5C0Q - chains A and B; structure by X-ray diffraction, 2.50 A resolution.

[Chain A (and B)]
Protein: Beta-N-acetylhexosaminidase
Source organism: Thermotoga neapolitana
Notes: EC 3.2.1.52; chain B of this document is another copy of the same molecule, construct and numbering; everything in this record applies to it too
UniProtKB: Q9AG27 (Q9AG27_THENE); numbering as in UniProt (aligned over 1-467)
Amino-acid sequence (467 residues; each row starts with the number of its first residue):
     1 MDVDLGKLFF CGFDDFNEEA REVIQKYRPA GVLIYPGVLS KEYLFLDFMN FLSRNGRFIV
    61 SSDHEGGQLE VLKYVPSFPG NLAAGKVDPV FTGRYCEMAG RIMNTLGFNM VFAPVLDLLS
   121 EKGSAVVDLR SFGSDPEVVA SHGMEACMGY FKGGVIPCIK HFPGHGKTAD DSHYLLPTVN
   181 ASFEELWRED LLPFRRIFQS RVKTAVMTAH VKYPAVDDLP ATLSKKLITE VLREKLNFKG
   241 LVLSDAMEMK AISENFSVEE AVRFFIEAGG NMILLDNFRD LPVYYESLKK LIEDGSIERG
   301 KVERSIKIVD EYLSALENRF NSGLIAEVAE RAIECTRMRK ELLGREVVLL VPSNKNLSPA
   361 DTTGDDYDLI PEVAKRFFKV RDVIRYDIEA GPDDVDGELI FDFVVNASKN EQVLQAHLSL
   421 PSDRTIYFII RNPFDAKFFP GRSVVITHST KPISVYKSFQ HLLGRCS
Disordered / not traced: 1-3, 122-128, 355-361 (chain B: 1, 125-126, 355-361)
Disulfides: Cys335-Cys466

[Interface between chain A and chain B]
Contacting residue pairs (100):
  Glu42(A) with Pro76(B); Ser77(B), hydrogen bond (side chain-backbone)
  Gly67(A) with Lys451(B), hydrogen bond (backbone-side chain)
  Gln68(A) with Thr362(B); Arg431(B), hydrogen bond
  Glu70(A) with Lys451(B), salt bridge
  Lys73(A) with Lys73(B); Tyr74(B)
  Tyr74(A) with Lys73(B); Tyr74(B); Pro76(B), hydrophobic
  Pro76(A) with Glu42(B); Tyr74(B), hydrophobic; Leu106(B), hydrophobic; Ser322(B); Ile325(B), hydrophobic
  Ser77(A) with Glu42(B), hydrogen bond (backbone-side chain); Ile325(B); Lys451(B)
  Phe78(A) with Ile325(B), hydrophobic; Lys451(B)
  Pro79(A) with Ile325(B); Ala329(B), hydrophobic; Ser449(B), hydrogen bond (backbone-side chain); Lys451(B); Ser454(B)
  Leu82(A) with Pro433(B), hydrophobic; His448(B)
  Ala83(A) with Ala332(B); His448(B)
  Lys86(A) with Glu334(B), salt bridge; His448(B), hydrogen bond
  Val87(A) with Val328(B); Arg331(B)
  Phe91(A) with Leu324(B); Val328(B), hydrophobic; Arg331(B)
  Arg94(A) with Leu324(B)
  Tyr95(A) with Leu324(B), hydrophobic
  Glu97(A) with Phe320(B)
  Met98(A) with Thr105(B); Ser322(B), hydrogen bond; Ile325(B), hydrophobic
  Arg101(A) with Arg101(B); Asn104(B), hydrogen bond; Thr105(B), hydrogen bond; Phe320(B)
  Asn104(A) with Arg101(B)
  Thr105(A) with Met98(B); Arg101(B), hydrogen bond
  Leu106(A) with Pro76(B), hydrophobic
  Leu119(A) with Phe434(B), hydrophobic
  Ser120(A) with Phe434(B)
  Glu121(A) with Phe434(B); Lys437(B), salt bridge
  Leu129(A) with Arg431(B); His448(B)
  Ser134(A) with Phe434(B)
  Arg319(A) with Glu97(B), salt bridge
  Phe320(A) with Glu97(B); Arg101(B)
  Ser322(A) with Met98(B)
  Leu324(A) with Phe91(B); Tyr95(B), hydrophobic
  Ile325(A) with Pro76(B), hydrophobic; Ser77(B); Phe78(B), hydrophobic; Pro79(B); Met98(B), hydrophobic
  Glu327(A) with Phe91(B)
  Val328(A) with Ala84(B), hydrophobic; Val87(B); Phe91(B), hydrophobic
  Ala329(A) with Pro79(B), hydrophobic
  Arg331(A) with Val87(B); Phe91(B)
  Ala332(A) with Ala83(B); Val87(B)
  Glu334(A) with Lys86(B), salt bridge
  Thr362(A) with Gln68(B)
  Arg431(A) with Gln68(B); Asp128(B), salt bridge; Leu129(B)
  Asn432(A) with Asp128(B)
  Pro433(A) with Leu82(B), hydrophobic
  Phe434(A) with Leu119(B), hydrophobic; Ser120(B); Glu121(B)
  Lys437(A) with Glu121(B), salt bridge
  His448(A) with Leu82(B); Ala83(B); Lys86(B), hydrogen bond; Leu129(B)
  Ser449(A) with Pro79(B), hydrogen bond (side chain-backbone)
  Lys451(A) with Gly67(B), hydrogen bond (side chain-backbone); Glu70(B), salt bridge; Ser77(B); Phe78(B); Pro79(B)
  Ser454(A) with Pro79(B)
Other interface residues (no listed pair), chain A (55 interface residues in all): Leu46, Val75, Ala84, Ile102, Thr450, Ile453
Other interface residues (no listed pair), chain B (56 interface residues in all): Leu46, Val75, Asp88, Arg94, Ile102, Ser134, Arg319, Glu327, Thr450, Ile453

[Summary]
55 residues of chain A and 56 residues of chain B are in contact, with 13 hydrogen bonds and 8 salt bridges.
Polar pairs include Glu70(A)-Lys451(B), Lys86(A)-Glu334(B) and Glu121(A)-Lys437(B).
Both chains are Beta-N-acetylhexosaminidase (Thermotoga neapolitana). Entry 5C0Q (Crystal structure of Zn
bound CbsA from Thermotoga neapolitana) was determined by X-ray diffraction, deposited together with 5BZA.
